5TDV - chains D and F of the 8 polymer chains in the assembly; structure by X-ray diffraction, 2.00 A resolution.

== Chain D ==
Protein: Toluene-4-monooxygenase system protein A
From: Pseudomonas mendocina
Notes: EC 1.14.13.-
UniProt: Q00456 (TMOA_PSEME); numbering as in UniProt (aligned over 1-500)
Chain sequence (500 residues; each row starts with the number of its first residue):
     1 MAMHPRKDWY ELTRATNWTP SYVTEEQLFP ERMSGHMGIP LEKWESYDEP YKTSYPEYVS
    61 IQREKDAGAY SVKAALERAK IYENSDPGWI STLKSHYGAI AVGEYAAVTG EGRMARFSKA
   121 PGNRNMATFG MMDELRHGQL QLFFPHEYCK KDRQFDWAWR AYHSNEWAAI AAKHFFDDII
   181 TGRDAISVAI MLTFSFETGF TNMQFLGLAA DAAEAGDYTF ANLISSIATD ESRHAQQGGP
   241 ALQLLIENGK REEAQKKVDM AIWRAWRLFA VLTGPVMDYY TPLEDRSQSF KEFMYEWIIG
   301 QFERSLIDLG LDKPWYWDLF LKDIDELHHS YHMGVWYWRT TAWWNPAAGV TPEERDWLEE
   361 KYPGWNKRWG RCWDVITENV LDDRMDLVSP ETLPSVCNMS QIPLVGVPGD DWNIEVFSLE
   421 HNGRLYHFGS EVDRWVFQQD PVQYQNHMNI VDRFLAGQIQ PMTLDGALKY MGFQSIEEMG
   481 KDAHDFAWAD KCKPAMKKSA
Unresolved in the structure: 1, 493-500
Differences from the reference sequence: engineered mutation Ala-228 (Gln in Q00456); conflict Trp-336 (Leu in Q00456), Tyr-337 (Asp in Q00456), Asp-382 (Asn in Q00456), Asp-465 (Glu in Q00456)
Curated features (UniProtKB/Swiss-Prot):
  - binding site (Fe cation): Glu-104, Glu-134, His-137, Glu-197, Glu-231, His-234
  - mutagenesis: Gly-103 (G103L: Increases production of m-cresol, instread of p-cresol), Thr-201 (T201A: Strongly increases consumption of dioxygen in the absence of bound substrate)
Metal / ion sites: Fe ion site 1: Glu-104, Glu-134, His-137, Glu-231 (together with peroxide ion); Fe ion site 2: Glu-134, Glu-197, Glu-231, His-234 (together with peroxide ion)
Small-molecule neighbours: peroxide ion (PER): Glu-104, Ala-107, Glu-134, His-137, Phe-196, Glu-197, Glu-231

== Chain F ==
Protein: Toluene-4-monooxygenase system protein E
From: Pseudomonas mendocina
Notes: EC 1.14.13.-
UniProt: Q00460 (TMOE_PSEME); residues 0-326 here correspond to UniProt positions 1-327 (UniProt number = residue number + 1)
Chain sequence (327 residues; each row starts with the number of its first residue; numbering starts at 0):
     0 MSFESKKPMR TWSHLAEMRK KPSEYDIVSR KLHYSTNNPD SPWELSPDSP MNLWYKQYRN
    60 ASPLKHDNWD AFTDPDQLVY RTYNLMQDGQ ESYVQSLFDQ FNEREHDQMV REGWEHTMAR
   120 CYSPLRYLFH CLQMSSAYVQ QMAPASTISN CCILQTADSL RWLTHTAYRT HELSLTYPDA
   180 GLGEHERELW EKEPGWQGLR ELMEKQLTAF DWGEAFVSLN LVVKPMIVES IFKPLQQQAY
   240 ENNDTLLPLL IDSQLKDAER HSRWSKALVK HALENPDNHA VIEGWIEKWR PLADRAAEAY
   300 LSMLSSDILH AQYLERSTSL RASILTV
Unresolved in the structure: 0, 306-326
Differences from the reference sequence: conflict Tyr-239 (Trp240 in Q00460)

== Chain D / chain F interface ==
Contacting residue pairs (193):
  Ala-2(D) / Asp-98(F)  hydrogen bond (backbone-side chain)
  Ala-2(D) / Asn-101(F)  hydrogen bond (backbone-side chain)
  Ala-2(D) / Glu-102(F)  hydrogen bond (backbone-side chain)
  Met-3(D) / Gln-94(F)
  Met-3(D) / Asp-98(F)
  Met-3(D) / Tyr-167(F)
  His-4(D) / Asn-101(F)
  His-4(D) / Tyr-167(F)  hydrogen bond (backbone-side chain)
  His-4(D) / Glu-171(F)  salt bridge
  His-4(D) / Leu-174(F)
  Asp-8(D) / His-170(F)  hydrogen bond (backbone-side chain)
  Trp-9(D) / Thr-163(F)
  Trp-9(D) / Tyr-167(F)
  Trp-9(D) / His-170(F)
  Leu-12(D) / Arg-125(F)
  Leu-12(D) / Ala-166(F)
  Leu-12(D) / Thr-169(F)
  Leu-12(D) / His-170(F)
  Leu-12(D) / Gly-182(F)
  Thr-13(D) / Leu-162(F)
  Thr-13(D) / Ala-166(F)
  Ala-15(D) / Arg-125(F)  hydrogen bond (backbone-side chain)
  Ala-15(D) / Tyr-126(F)  hydrogen bond (backbone-side chain)
  Thr-16(D) / Tyr-126(F)
  Thr-16(D) / His-129(F)
  Asn-17(D) / Tyr-126(F)
  Asn-17(D) / Arg-186(F)  hydrogen bond (backbone-side chain)
  Trp-18(D) / Cys-130(F)  hydrophobic
  Trp-18(D) / Arg-186(F)
  Trp-18(D) / Trp-189(F)
  Trp-18(D) / Glu-190(F)
  Trp-18(D) / Arg-199(F)
  Trp-18(D) / Glu-203(F)  hydrogen bond
  Thr-19(D) / Arg-186(F)  hydrogen bond
  Thr-19(D) / Glu-190(F)  hydrogen bond (backbone-side chain)
  Thr-19(D) / Arg-199(F)  hydrogen bond (backbone-side chain)
  Pro-20(D) / Arg-199(F)
  Pro-20(D) / Glu-203(F)
  Ser-21(D) / Arg-199(F)  hydrogen bond
  Ser-21(D) / Glu-203(F)  hydrogen bond (backbone-side chain)
  Tyr-22(D) / Gln-196(F)  hydrogen bond
  Tyr-22(D) / Arg-199(F)
  Tyr-22(D) / Glu-200(F)
  Tyr-22(D) / Glu-203(F)  hydrogen bond (backbone-side chain)
  Val-23(D) / Glu-203(F)  hydrogen bond (backbone-side chain)
  Gln-27(D) / Thr-207(F)
  Gln-27(D) / Phe-209(F)
  Leu-28(D) / Leu-206(F)  hydrophobic
  Phe-29(D) / Met-133(F)  hydrophobic
  Arg-32(D) / Pro-49(F)  hydrogen bond (side chain-backbone)
  Arg-32(D) / Leu-52(F)
  Arg-32(D) / Trp-53(F)
  Met-33(D) / Met-50(F)  hydrophobic
  Met-33(D) / Trp-53(F)  hydrophobic
  Glu-45(D) / Arg-186(F)  salt bridge
  Tyr-55(D) / Tyr-82(F)  hydrogen bond
  Tyr-55(D) / Gln-86(F)  hydrogen bond
  Tyr-55(D) / Ala-156(F)
  Tyr-55(D) / Asp-157(F)
  Tyr-55(D) / Arg-160(F)
  Pro-56(D) / Glu-90(F)
  Pro-56(D) / Gln-94(F)
  Tyr-58(D) / Tyr-79(F)  hydrogen bond
  Val-59(D) / Asn-83(F)
  Val-59(D) / Asp-87(F)
  Ser-60(D) / Asp-87(F)
  Gln-62(D) / Tyr-79(F)  hydrogen bond
  Gln-62(D) / Asn-83(F)
  Arg-63(D) / Leu-84(F)
  Arg-63(D) / Asp-87(F)  salt bridge
  Asp-66(D) / Tyr-79(F)
  Asp-66(D) / Arg-80(F)
  Tyr-70(D) / Arg-80(F)
  Val-102(D) / Leu-31(F)
  Val-102(D) / Tyr-33(F)  hydrophobic
  Tyr-105(D) / Leu-31(F)  hydrophobic
  Tyr-105(D) / His-32(F)
  Tyr-105(D) / Ser-145(F)  hydrogen bond (side chain-backbone)
  Tyr-105(D) / Ser-148(F)
  Tyr-105(D) / Asn-149(F)  hydrogen bond
  Ala-106(D) / Tyr-33(F)
  Val-108(D) / Gln-139(F)
  Val-108(D) / Ile-152(F)  hydrophobic
  Thr-109(D) / Tyr-54(F)
  Thr-109(D) / Gln-139(F)  hydrogen bond
  Gly-112(D) / Gln-139(F)
  Gly-112(D) / Gln-140(F)
  Arg-113(D) / Met-50(F)
  Arg-113(D) / Tyr-54(F)  hydrogen bond
  Arg-113(D) / Gln-140(F)
  Ala-115(D) / Met-133(F)
  Ala-115(D) / Ala-136(F)  hydrophobic
  Arg-116(D) / Met-133(F)
  Arg-116(D) / Leu-206(F)  hydrogen bond (side chain-backbone)
  Arg-116(D) / Phe-209(F)
  Phe-117(D) / Tyr-137(F)  hydrophobic
  Phe-117(D) / Gln-140(F)
  Arg-124(D) / His-129(F)  hydrogen bond
  Arg-124(D) / Gln-132(F)
  Arg-124(D) / Met-133(F)
  Asn-125(D) / His-129(F)
  Asn-125(D) / Gln-132(F)  hydrogen bond
  Asn-125(D) / Leu-159(F)
  Thr-128(D) / Gln-132(F)  hydrogen bond
  Thr-128(D) / Thr-155(F)
  Thr-128(D) / Leu-159(F)
  Phe-129(D) / Leu-159(F)  hydrophobic
  Met-131(D) / Gln-139(F)
  Met-132(D) / Tyr-79(F)
  Met-132(D) / Tyr-82(F)  hydrophobic
  Met-132(D) / Ile-152(F)  hydrophobic
  Met-132(D) / Leu-153(F)  hydrophobic
  Met-132(D) / Ala-156(F)  hydrophobic
  Leu-135(D) / Asn-149(F)
  Leu-135(D) / Ile-152(F)  hydrophobic
  Arg-136(D) / Tyr-79(F)
  Gln-139(D) / Val-27(F)
  Gln-139(D) / Ser-28(F)
  Gln-139(D) / Val-78(F)
  Gln-139(D) / Tyr-79(F)  hydrogen bond (side chain-backbone)
  Gln-139(D) / Asn-149(F)
  Leu-142(D) / Trp-11(F)
  Leu-142(D) / Val-27(F)
  Leu-142(D) / Leu-31(F)  hydrophobic
  Phe-143(D) / Val-27(F)  hydrophobic
  His-146(D) / Arg-9(F)
  His-146(D) / Thr-10(F)  hydrogen bond
  His-146(D) / Trp-11(F)
  His-146(D) / Ile-26(F)
  Cys-149(D) / Pro-7(F)
  Cys-149(D) / Met-8(F)
  Cys-149(D) / Trp-11(F)  hydrophobic
  Lys-150(D) / Pro-7(F)
  Lys-150(D) / Met-8(F)  hydrogen bond (backbone-backbone)
  Lys-151(D) / Pro-7(F)
  Arg-153(D) / Lys-5(F)
  Arg-153(D) / Lys-6(F)  hydrogen bond (side chain-backbone)
  Arg-153(D) / Pro-7(F)
  Arg-153(D) / Met-8(F)
  Phe-155(D) / Trp-11(F)
  Asp-156(D) / Trp-11(F)
  Asp-156(D) / Ser-12(F)  hydrogen bond (side chain-backbone)
  Ala-158(D) / Trp-11(F)  hydrophobic
  Trp-159(D) / Trp-11(F)  hydrophobic
  Trp-159(D) / Ser-12(F)
  Trp-159(D) / His-13(F)  hydrogen bond
  Trp-159(D) / Arg-29(F)
  Trp-159(D) / Lys-30(F)  hydrogen bond (side chain-backbone)
  Trp-159(D) / Leu-31(F)
  Arg-160(D) / Ser-12(F)
  Tyr-162(D) / Tyr-33(F)
  His-163(D) / Lys-30(F)  hydrogen bond (side chain-backbone)
  His-163(D) / Asn-36(F)  hydrogen bond
  Ile-170(D) / Glu-43(F)
  Lys-173(D) / Tyr-33(F)
  Lys-173(D) / Glu-43(F)
  His-174(D) / Glu-43(F)
  His-174(D) / Leu-44(F)
  Asp-177(D) / Tyr-33(F)  hydrogen bond
  Asp-177(D) / Trp-42(F)
  Asp-177(D) / Glu-43(F)  hydrogen bond (side chain-backbone)
  Asp-177(D) / Leu-44(F)
  Thr-181(D) / Trp-42(F)
  Thr-181(D) / Met-50(F)
  Gly-182(D) / Met-50(F)
  Val-442(D) / Ser-45(F)
  Val-442(D) / Ser-48(F)
  Gln-443(D) / Leu-44(F)
  Gln-443(D) / Ser-45(F)  hydrogen bond (backbone-backbone)
  Gln-443(D) / Ser-48(F)
  Gln-443(D) / Pro-49(F)
  Tyr-444(D) / Ser-45(F)
  Gln-445(D) / Ser-45(F)
  Asn-446(D) / Ser-45(F)  hydrogen bond (backbone-side chain)
  Asn-446(D) / Pro-46(F)
  His-447(D) / Glu-43(F)  salt bridge
  His-447(D) / Leu-44(F)
  His-447(D) / Ser-45(F)
  His-447(D) / Pro-46(F)
  Arg-453(D) / Glu-43(F)  salt bridge
  Asp-465(D) / Phe-2(F)
  Leu-468(D) / Phe-2(F)  hydrophobic
  Lys-469(D) / Ser-1(F)  hydrogen bond (side chain-backbone)
  Lys-469(D) / Phe-2(F)
  Phe-473(D) / Phe-2(F)
  Gln-474(D) / Lys-5(F)  hydrogen bond (backbone-side chain)
  Ser-475(D) / Glu-3(F)
  Ser-475(D) / Lys-5(F)
  Ile-476(D) / Glu-3(F)  hydrogen bond (backbone-backbone)
  Ile-476(D) / Ser-4(F)
  Glu-477(D) / Ser-4(F)  hydrogen bond
  Glu-477(D) / Lys-5(F)  hydrogen bond (side chain-backbone)
  Met-479(D) / Phe-2(F)  hydrophobic
Interface residues without a listed pair, chain D (92 interface residues in all): Pro-30, Asp-133, Pro-145, Asp-152, Asp-178, Arg-183
Interface residues without a listed pair, chain F (89 interface residues in all): Glu-23, Asp-47, Phe-97, Lys-204

== In short ==
Chain D and chain F form an interface of 92 and 89 residues respectively; the contacts include 48 hydrogen
bonds and 5 salt bridges. Polar pairs include His-4(D)/Glu-171(F), Glu-45(D)/Arg-186(F) and
Arg-63(D)/Asp-87(F). Chain D binds peroxide ion.
Here chain D is Toluene-4-monooxygenase system protein A and chain F is Toluene-4-monooxygenase system protein
E, both from Pseudomonas mendocina. Entry 5TDV (Intermediate O2 diiron complex in the Q228A variant of Toluene
4-moonoxygenase (T4moHD)) was determined by X-ray diffraction together with 5TDS, 5TDT and 5TDU from the same
study.
